9ISO - chains B and C of the 4 polymer chains in the assembly; structure by electron microscopy, 2.81 A resolution.

Chain B:
Molecule: Methanol dehydrogenase, alpha subunit
From: Methylorubrum extorquens
Notes: EC 1.1.2.-
UniProtKB: A0A1P8QPB7 (A0A1P8QPB7_METEX); residues -26 to 599 here correspond to UniProt positions 1-626 (UniProt number = residue number + 27)
Sequence (632 residues; numbered -26 to 605; the number before each row is that of its first residue; numbers below 1 keep their minus sign (Met-26 is residue -26)):
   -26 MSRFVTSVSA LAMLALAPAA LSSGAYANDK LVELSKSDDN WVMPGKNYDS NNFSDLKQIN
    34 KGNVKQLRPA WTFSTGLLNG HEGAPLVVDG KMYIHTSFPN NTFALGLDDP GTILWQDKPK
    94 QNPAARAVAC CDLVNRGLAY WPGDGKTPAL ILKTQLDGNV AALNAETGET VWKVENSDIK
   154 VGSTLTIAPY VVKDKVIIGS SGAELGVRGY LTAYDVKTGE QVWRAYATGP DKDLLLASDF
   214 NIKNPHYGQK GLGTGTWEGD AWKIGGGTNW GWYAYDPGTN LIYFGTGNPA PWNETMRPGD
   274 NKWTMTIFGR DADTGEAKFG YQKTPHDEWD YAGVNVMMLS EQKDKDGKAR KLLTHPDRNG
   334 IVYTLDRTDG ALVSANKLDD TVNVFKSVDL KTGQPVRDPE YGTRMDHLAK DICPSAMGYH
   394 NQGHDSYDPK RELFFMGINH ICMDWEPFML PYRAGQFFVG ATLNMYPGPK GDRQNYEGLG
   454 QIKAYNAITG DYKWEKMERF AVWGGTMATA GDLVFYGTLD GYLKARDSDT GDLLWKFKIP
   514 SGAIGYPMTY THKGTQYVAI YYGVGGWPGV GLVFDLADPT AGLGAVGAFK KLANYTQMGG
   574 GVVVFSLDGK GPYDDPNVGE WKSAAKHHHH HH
Disordered / not traced: -26 to 0, 596-605
Disulfides: Cys103-Cys104, Cys386-Cys415
Sequence notes: expression tag (600-605)
Ligand contacts: pyrroloquinoline quinone (PQQ): Glu55, Cys103, Cys104, Val107, Arg109, Thr159, Ser174, Gly175, Ala176, Glu177, Thr241, Trp243, Arg331, Asn394, Gln395, Trp476, Gly539, Trp540

Chain C:
Molecule: Methanol oxidation protein MxaJ
From: Methylorubrum extorquens
UniProtKB: A0A2N9AKP6 (A0A2N9AKP6_METEX); residues -32 to 267 here correspond to UniProt positions 1-300 (UniProt number = residue number + 33)
Sequence (300 residues; numbered -32 to 267; the number before each row is that of its first residue; numbers below 1 keep their minus sign (Met-32 is residue -32)):
   -32 MSLVNGRRRT AASVVALTAA LTALAALCAP AQAQDTKATS KAAEAAKPDA GTLRVCAAEQ
    28 PPLSMKDGSG LENRIATTVA EAMGRKAQFV WLGKPAIYLV RDGLEKKTCD VVIGLDADDP
    88 RVLTSKPYYR SGYVFLTRAD KDLDIKSWSD PRLKEVSHMV VGFGTPGEAM LKDIGRYEED
   148 MAYLYSLVNF RAPRNQYTQI DPARMVSEVA TGKAEVGVAF GPDVARYVRD SSTKLRMTPV
   208 PDDTQASDGR KMPQSFDQAM GVRKDDTALK AEIDAALEKA KPKIEAILKE EGVPVLPVSN
Disordered / not traced: -32 to 17, 267
Sequence notes: conflict Leu-9 (Phe24 in A0A2N9AKP6), Pro87 (Ala120 in A0A2N9AKP6), Glu122 (Asp155 in A0A2N9AKP6)

Interface between chain B and chain C:
Pairs across the interface (40):
  Ala100(B) with Asn156(C); Phe157(C)
  Val101(B) with Phe157(C), hydrophobic
  Lys153(B) with Phe157(C)
  Glu177(B) with Arg158(C), salt bridge
  Leu178(B) with Met148(C); Tyr152(C), hydrophobic; Phe157(C), hydrophobic
  Gly179(B) with Met148(C)
  Asp233(B) with Glu145(C)
  Ile237(B) with Met148(C), hydrophobic
  Trp265(B) with Arg161(C)
  Asp303(B) with Arg161(C), salt bridge
  Phe421(B) with Asn162(C)
  Leu423(B) with Tyr65(C), hydrophobic
  Pro424(B) with Ile64(C); Arg88(C)
  Tyr425(B) with Gln27(C), hydrogen bond; Ala63(C); Ile64(C), hydrophobic
  Arg426(B) with Gly81(C), hydrogen bond (side chain-backbone); Asp83(C); Gln225(C), hydrogen bond
  Ala427(B) with Tyr100(C), hydrogen bond (backbone-side chain); Phe223(C), hydrophobic
  Gly428(B) with Gly131(C); Pro133(C)
  Gln429(B) with Phe130(C); Gly131(C); Thr132(C); Tyr164(C), hydrogen bond; Gln166(C)
  Phe430(B) with Gly131(C)
  Phe431(B) with Gln163(C)
  Gly433(B) with Arg161(C)
  Ala434(B) with Arg161(C), hydrogen bond (backbone-backbone); Asn162(C), hydrogen bond (backbone-side chain)
  Thr435(B) with Asn162(C)
  Thr553(B) with Asn162(C)
  Leu556(B) with Arg161(C)
Other interface residues (no listed pair), chain B (30 interface residues in all): Ile152, Val154, Lys236, Trp418, Leu436
Other interface residues (no listed pair), chain C (32 interface residues in all): Leu30, Glu39, Arg68, Leu82, Tyr96, Tyr144, Phe187

Summary:
The interface between chain B and chain C involves 30 residues on one side and 32 on the other, with 7
hydrogen bonds and 2 salt bridges. Among the polar pairs are Glu177(B)-Arg158(C), Asp303(B)-Arg161(C) and
Tyr425(B)-Gln27(C). Ligands of chain B: pyrroloquinoline quinone.
Here chain B is Methanol dehydrogenase, alpha subunit and chain C is Methanol oxidation protein MxaJ, both
from Methylorubrum extorquens. Entry 9ISO (Cryo-EM structure of MxaF/MxaJ/PQQ complex) was determined by
electron microscopy (same publication as 9ISM).
